PDB entry 8DEV | electron microscopy, 3.08 A resolution | chains B and D of the 4 polymer chains in the assembly

[Chain B]
Molecule: Efflux pump membrane transporter
Source organism: Neisseria gonorrhoeae
Reference sequence: A0A6V7GUB3 (A0A6V7GUB3_NEIGO); residues 1-1046 here = UniProt positions 1-1046
Chain sequence (1046 residues; each row starts with the number of its first residue):
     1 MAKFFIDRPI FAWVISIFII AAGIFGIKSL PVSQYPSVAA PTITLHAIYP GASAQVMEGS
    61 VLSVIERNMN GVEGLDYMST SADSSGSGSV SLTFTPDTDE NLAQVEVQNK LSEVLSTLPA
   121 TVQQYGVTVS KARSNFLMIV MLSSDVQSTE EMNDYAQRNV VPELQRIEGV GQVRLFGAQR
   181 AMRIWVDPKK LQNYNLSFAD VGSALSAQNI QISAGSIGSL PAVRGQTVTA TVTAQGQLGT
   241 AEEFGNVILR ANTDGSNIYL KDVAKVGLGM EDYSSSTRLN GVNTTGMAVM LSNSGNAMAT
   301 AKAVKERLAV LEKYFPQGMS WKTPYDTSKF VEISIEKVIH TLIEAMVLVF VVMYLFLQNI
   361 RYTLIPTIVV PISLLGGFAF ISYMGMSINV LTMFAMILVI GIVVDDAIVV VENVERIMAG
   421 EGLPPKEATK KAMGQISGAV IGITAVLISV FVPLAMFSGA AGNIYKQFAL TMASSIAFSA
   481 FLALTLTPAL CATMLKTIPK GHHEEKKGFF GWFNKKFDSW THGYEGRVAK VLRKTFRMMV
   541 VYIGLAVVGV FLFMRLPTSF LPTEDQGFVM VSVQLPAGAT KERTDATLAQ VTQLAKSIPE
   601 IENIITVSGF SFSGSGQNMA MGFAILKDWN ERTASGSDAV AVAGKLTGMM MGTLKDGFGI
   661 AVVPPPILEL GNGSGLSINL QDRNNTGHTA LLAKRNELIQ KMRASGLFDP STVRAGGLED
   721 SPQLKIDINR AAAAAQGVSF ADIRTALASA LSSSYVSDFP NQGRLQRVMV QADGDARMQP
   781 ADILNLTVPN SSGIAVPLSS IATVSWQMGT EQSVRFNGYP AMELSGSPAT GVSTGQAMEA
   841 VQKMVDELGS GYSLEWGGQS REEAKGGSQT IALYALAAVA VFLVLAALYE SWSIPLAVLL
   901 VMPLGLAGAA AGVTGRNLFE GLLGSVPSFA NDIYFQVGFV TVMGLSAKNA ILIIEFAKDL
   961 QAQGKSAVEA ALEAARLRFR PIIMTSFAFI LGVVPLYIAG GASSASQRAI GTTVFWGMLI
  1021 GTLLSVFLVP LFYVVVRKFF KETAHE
Unresolved in the structure: 1044-1046
Sequence notes: conflict Val-738 (Ile in A0A6V7GUB3), Ser-752 (Gly in A0A6V7GUB3), Ser-757 (Asn in A0A6V7GUB3), Gly-774 (Ala in A0A6V7GUB3), Asp-775 (Ser in A0A6V7GUB3), Ser-850 (Gly in A0A6V7GUB3), Ile-871 (Leu in A0A6V7GUB3), Ala-872 (Ile in A0A6V7GUB3), Ala-875 (Gly in A0A6V7GUB3), Ala-878 (Val in A0A6V7GUB3), Val-879 (Ala in A0A6V7GUB3), Leu-899 (Ile in A0A6V7GUB3), Met-902 (Ile in A0A6V7GUB3), Ala-907 (Ile in A0A6V7GUB3), Phe-919 (Thr in A0A6V7GUB3), Gly-921 (Leu in A0A6V7GUB3), Leu-922 (Met in A0A6V7GUB3), Ser-925 (Gly in A0A6V7GUB3), Val-926 (Ile in A0A6V7GUB3), Ser-928 (Ala in A0A6V7GUB3)
Small-molecule neighbours:
  - phosphatidylethanolamine (PTY), molecule 1: Met-1, Phe-4, Phe-5, Phe-481
  - phosphatidylethanolamine (PTY), molecule 2: Phe-4, Arg-8, Phe-11, Val-14, Phe-18
  - phosphatidylethanolamine (PTY), molecule 3: Trp-13, Ile-17, Phe-18, Ile-20, Ala-21, Ala-22, Ile-24, Phe-25
  - phosphatidylethanolamine (PTY), molecule 4: Ala-22, Ala-379, Phe-380, Tyr-383, Met-384, Ala-473, Ser-474, Ala-477, Phe-478, Phe-481
  - phosphatidylethanolamine (PTY), molecule 5: Ile-27, Lys-28, Val-32, Asn-296, Ile-335, Leu-342, Leu-375, Phe-378, Ile-388
  - phosphatidylethanolamine (PTY), molecule 6: Gly-438, Ile-441, Gly-442, Ala-445, Val-884, Ala-887, Leu-888, Glu-955
  - phosphatidylethanolamine (PTY), molecule 7: Phe-882, Glu-890, Ser-891, Trp-892, Ser-893, Leu-896, Leu-899, Phe-1040, Lys-1041, Glu-1042, Thr-1043
What the authors report for this chain:
  - binding site for Colistin (chain D): His-46, Thr-128, Ser-130, Ser-134, Phe-136, Ile-139, Met-141, Arg-174, Phe-176, Ser-275, Thr-277, Ala-288, Met-290, Tyr-325, Phe-568, Ile-605, Val-607, Phe-610, Phe-612, Ser-615, Phe-623, Ile-625

[Chain D]
Molecule: Colistin
Notes: fragment: re6-dab-thr-dab-dab-dab-dle-leu-dab-dab-thr
Chain sequence (11 residues; row label = number of the first residue in the row):
     1 XATAAALLAA T
Modified / non-standard residues: RE6 ((5R)-5-methylheptanoic acid) at position 1; Ala-2, Ala-4, Ala-5, Ala-6, Ala-9, Ala-10 (2,4-diaminobutyric acid; DAB); Leu-7 (D-leucine; DLE)

[Interface between chain B and chain D]
Residue-residue contacts - 30 pairs, chain B then chain D:
  His-46(B) / RE6_1(D)
  Thr-128(B) / RE6_1(D)
  Ser-130(B) / RE6_1(D)
  Ser-134(B) / Leu-8(D)
  Phe-136(B) / Leu-7(D)
  Phe-136(B) / Leu-8(D)
  Ile-139(B) / Thr-11(D)
  Met-141(B) / Ala-5(D)
  Met-141(B) / Thr-11(D)
  Arg-174(B) / RE6_1(D)
  Arg-174(B) / Leu-7(D)
  Phe-176(B) / Thr-3(D)
  Phe-176(B) / Ala-5(D)
  Phe-176(B) / Leu-7(D)
  Ser-275(B) / Ala-4(D)
  Ala-288(B) / Leu-7(D)
  Met-290(B) / Leu-7(D)
  Tyr-325(B) / Ala-10(D)
  Phe-568(B) / Ala-9(D)
  Phe-568(B) / Ala-10(D)
  Ile-605(B) / Thr-11(D)
  Val-607(B) / Ala-4(D)
  Val-607(B) / Ala-5(D)
  Phe-610(B) / Thr-3(D)
  Phe-610(B) / Ala-4(D)
  Phe-612(B) / Ala-6(D)
  Phe-612(B) / Ala-9(D)
  Phe-623(B) / Ala-5(D)
  Phe-623(B) / Ala-10(D)
  Phe-623(B) / Thr-11(D)
Interface residues without a listed pair, chain B (22 interface residues in all): Thr-277, Ser-615, Ile-625
Interface residues without a listed pair, chain D (11 interface residues in all): Ala-2

[Overview]
The interface between chain B and chain D involves 22 residues on one side and 11 on the other. Bound to chain
B: 7 copies of phosphatidylethanolamine. From the paper: a binding site for Colistin (chain D) at His-46(B),
Thr-128(B) and Ser-130(B) among others.
Chain B is Efflux pump membrane transporter (Neisseria gonorrhoeae) and chain D is Colistin; the structure,
Cryo-electron microscopy structure of Neisseria gonorrhoeae multidrug efflux pump MtrD with colistin complex,
was determined by electron microscopy together with 8DEU and 8DEW from the same study.
